2NW7 - chains C and D of the 4 polymer chains in the assembly; structure by X-ray diffraction, 2.70 A resolution.

Chain C (and D):
Molecule: Tryptophan 2,3-dioxygenase
Organism: Xanthomonas campestris pv. campestris
Notes: chain D of this document is another copy of the same molecule, construct and numbering; everything in this record applies to it too
UniProtKB: Q8PDA8 (Q8PDA8_XANCP); numbering as in UniProt (aligned over 1-298)
Chain sequence (306 residues; numbered 1 to 306; the number before each row is that of its first residue):
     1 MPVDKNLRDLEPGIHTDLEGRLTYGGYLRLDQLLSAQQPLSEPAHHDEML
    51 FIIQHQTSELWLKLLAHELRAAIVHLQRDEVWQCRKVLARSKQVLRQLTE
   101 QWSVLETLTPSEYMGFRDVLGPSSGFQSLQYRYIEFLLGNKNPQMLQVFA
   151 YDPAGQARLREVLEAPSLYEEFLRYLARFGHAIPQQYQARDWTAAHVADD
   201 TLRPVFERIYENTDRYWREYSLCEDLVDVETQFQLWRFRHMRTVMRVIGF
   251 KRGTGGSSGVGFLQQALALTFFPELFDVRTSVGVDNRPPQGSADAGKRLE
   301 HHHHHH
Not modelled in the structure: 1-20, 252-256, 285-306 (chain D: 1-20, 253-256, 285-306)
Differences from the reference sequence: cloning artifact (299-306)
Curated features (UniProtKB/Swiss-Prot):
  - binding site (substrate): Phe51 to His55, Tyr113, Arg117, Thr254
  - binding site (heme): His240
Bound ions: heme Fe near His240 (its only coordinating residue here)
Residues lining bound ligands: heme (HEM): Phe51, Gln54, His55, Ser58, Leu62, Trp102, Leu105, Leu108, Tyr113, Ser124, Gly125, Phe126, Tyr131, Arg132, Glu135, Trp236, His240, Val244, Val247, Ile248, Gly259, Phe262, Leu263, Ala266

How chain C and chain D interact:
Residue-residue contacts (11):
  Trp82(C) with Asp214(D); Trp217(D); Tyr220(D), hydrophobic
  Gln83(C) with Asp214(D)
  Arg85(C) with Arg85(D)
  Thr213(C) with Trp82(D)
  Asp214(C) with Trp82(D), hydrogen bond; Gln83(D)
  Trp217(C) with Trp82(D); Trp217(D), hydrophobic
  Tyr220(C) with Trp82(D), hydrophobic
Also at the interface, not in a pair above, chain C (10 interface residues in all): Lys86, Arg96, Arg218
Also at the interface, not in a pair above, chain D (10 interface residues in all): Lys86, Arg96, Thr213, Arg218

Summary:
The chain C/chain D interface involves 10 residues from each chain, with 1 hydrogen bond. Its one
hydrogen-bonded contact is Asp214(C)-Trp82(D). Chain C binds heme. UniProt lists 8 substrate-binding residues
and heme-binding residue His240(C) on chain C.
Both chains are Tryptophan 2,3-dioxygenase (Xanthomonas campestris pv. campestris). Entry 2NW7 (Crystal
Structure of Tryptophan 2,3-dioxygenase (TDO) from Xanthomonas campestris in complex with ferric heme.
Northeast Structural ...) was determined by X-ray diffraction, deposited together with 2NW9 and 2NWB.
